Entry 5E3L (X-ray diffraction, 2.66 A resolution); this record covers chains A and D of the 4 polymer chains in the assembly.

[Chain A]
Protein: DNA-binding protein Fis
Organism: Escherichia coli
Reference sequence: P0A6R3 (FIS_ECOLI); numbering as in UniProt (aligned over 1-98)
Chain sequence (98 residues; numbered 1 to 98; the number before each row is that of its first residue):
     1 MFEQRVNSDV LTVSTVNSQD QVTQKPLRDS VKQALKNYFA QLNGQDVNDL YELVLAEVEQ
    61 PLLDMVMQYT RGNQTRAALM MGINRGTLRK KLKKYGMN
Unresolved in the structure: 1-7
Curated features (UniProtKB/Swiss-Prot):
  - DNA-binding region: Gln74 to Lys93 (H-T-H motif)
  - region: Asn17 to Gly44 (Required for the stimulation of HIN-mediated recombination)
What the authors report for this chain:
  - binding site for the 27-nt DNA strand: Gln74, Thr75
  - mutagenesis - R71A: decreased binding to F1+/-8G
  - mutagenesis - N73A (140-fold): decreased binding to F1
  - mutagenesis - R71A, T75A: unchanged binding to F1
  - mutagenesis - R71A: decreased binding to F27
  - mutagenesis - R71A: decreased binding to F28

[Chain D]
Molecule: 27-nt DNA strand
Sequence (27 nucleotides; numbered 1 to 27; the number before each row is that of its first residue):
     1 AAATTGGCTC AAAATTCAAA CCAATTT

[Chain A / chain D interface]
Contacting residue pairs (13):
  Gly72(A) with DG6(D), phosphate contact
  Asn73(A) with DT5(D), hydrogen bond to the phosphate; DG6(D), phosphate contact
  Gln74(A) with DG6(D), hydrogen bond to the phosphate; DG7(D), phosphate contact
  Thr75(A) with DT5(D), sugar contact; DG6(D), hydrogen bond to the phosphate
  Arg85(A) with DG6(D), hydrogen bond to the base; DG7(D), hydrogen bond to the base; DC8(D), base contact
  Arg89(A) with DG6(D), sugar contact; DG7(D), salt bridge to the phosphate; DC8(D), salt bridge to the phosphate

[In short]
Chain A and chain D form an interface of 6 and 4 residues respectively; the contacts include 5 hydrogen bonds
and 2 salt bridges. Polar contacts include Arg85(A)-DG6(D), Arg85(A)-DG7(D) and Asn73(A)-DT5(D). The paper
reports a binding site for the 27-nt DNA strand at Gln74(A) and Thr75(A); R71A of chain A reduces binding to
F1+/-8G; 3 substitutions were tested in all.
Here chain A is DNA-binding protein Fis (Escherichia coli) and chain D is a 27-nt DNA strand. Entry 5E3L
(Crystal structure of Fis bound to 27bp DNA F1-8G (AAATTGGTTTGAATTTTGAGCCAATTT)) was determined by X-ray
diffraction (same publication as 5DS9, 5DTD, 5E3M, 5E3N and 5E3O).
